PDB entry 8TY7 | X-ray diffraction, 3.21 A resolution | chains A and H of the 4 polymer chains in the assembly

[Chain A]
Molecule: Hemagglutinin
Source organism: Influenza A virus (strain swl A/California/04/2009 H1N1)
Notes: fragment: HA1 subdomain
UniProt: G8EHJ9 (G8EHJ9_I09A0); the construct lacks a stretch of the UniProt sequence, so the offset changes along the chain: 11-55 = UniProt 18-62; 56-83 = UniProt 64-91; 84-90 = UniProt 93-99; 91-116 = UniProt 101-126; 3 more segments
Sequence (331 residues; numbered 7 to 329 plus 8 insertion-coded residues; the number before each row is that of its first residue; a row labelled like 116A-116C holds insertion residues (116A, then the next letters in order)):
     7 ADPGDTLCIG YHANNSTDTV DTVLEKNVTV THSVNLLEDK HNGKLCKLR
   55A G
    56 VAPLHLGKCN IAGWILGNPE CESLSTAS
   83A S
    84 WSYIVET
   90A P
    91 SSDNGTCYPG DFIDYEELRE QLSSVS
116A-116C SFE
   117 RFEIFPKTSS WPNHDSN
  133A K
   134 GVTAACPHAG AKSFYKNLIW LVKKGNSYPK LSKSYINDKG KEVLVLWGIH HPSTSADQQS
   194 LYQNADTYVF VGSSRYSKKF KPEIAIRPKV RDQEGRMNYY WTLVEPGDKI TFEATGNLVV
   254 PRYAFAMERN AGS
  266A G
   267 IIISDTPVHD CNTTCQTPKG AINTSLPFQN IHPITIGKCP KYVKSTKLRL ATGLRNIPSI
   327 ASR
Not modelled in the structure: 7, 328-329
Differences from the reference sequence: expression tag (7-10); conflict Ser186 (Pro200 in G8EHJ9), Ala327 (Gln342 in G8EHJ9)
Cystine bridges: Cys64-Cys76, Cys97-Cys139, Cys281-Cys305
Covalent attachments: N-acetylglucosamine (NAG) linked to Asn33, Asn278

[Chain H]
Molecule: GC_w2_3C10, heavy chain
Source organism: Homo sapiens
Sequence (225 residues; row label = number of the first residue in the row; numbering starts at 0):
     0 DEVQLVQSGA EVKKPGSSVR VSCKASGGTF SAISWVRQAP GQGLEWMGGI IPVFGTANYA
    60 QKFQGRVTIT ADDSTSTAYM EVSSLRSDDT AVYYCAREET WKGATIGVMG IWGQGTMVTV
   120 SSASTKGPSV FPLAPSSKST SGGTAALGCL VKDYFPEPVT VSWNSGALTS GVHTFPAVLQ
   180 SSGLYSLSSV VTVPSSSLGT QTYICNVNHK PSNTKVDKRV EPKSC
Not modelled in the structure: 0, 136-141
Cystine bridges: Cys22-Cys94, Cys148-Cys204

[Interface between chain A and chain H]
Pairs across the interface (11):
  His38(A) - Val52(H)
  His38(A) - Phe53(H)  hydrogen bond (side chain-backbone)
  Val40(A) - Phe29(H)  hydrophobic
  Glu44(A) - Ser73(H)
  Asn289(A) - Thr74(H)
  Thr290(A) - Ser73(H)
  Ser291(A) - Gly27(H)
  Ser291(A) - Asp72(H)
  Ser291(A) - Ser73(H)  hydrogen bond (backbone-backbone)
  Ser291(A) - Ser75(H)  hydrogen bond
  Thr318(A) - Val52(H)  hydrogen bond (side chain-backbone)
Other interface residues (no listed pair), chain A (9 interface residues in all): His18, Leu292
Other interface residues (no listed pair), chain H (11 interface residues in all): Gly26, Pro51, Gly54

[Overview]
9 residues of chain A face 11 of chain H across their interface; the contacts include 4 hydrogen bonds. Polar
pairs include His38(A)-Phe53(H), Ser291(A)-Ser75(H) and Thr318(A)-Val52(H). Covalently linked
N-acetylglucosamine: at Asn33(A) and Asn278(A).
Chain A is Hemagglutinin (Influenza A virus (strain swl A/California/04/2009 H1N1)) and chain H is GC_w2_3C10,
heavy chain (Homo sapiens); the structure, Crystal structure of 05.GC.w2.3C10 Fab in complex with H1 HA from
A/California/04/2009(H1N1), was determined by X-ray diffraction (same publication as 8TXM, 8TXP, 8TXT and
8U44).
